Entry 7SXX (electron microscopy, 2.66 A resolution); this record covers chains B and C of the 4 polymer chains in the assembly.

# Chain B (and C)
Protein: Spike glycoprotein
Organism: Severe acute respiratory syndrome coronavirus 2
Notes: chain C of this document is another copy of the same molecule, construct and numbering; everything in this record applies to it too
UniProt: P0DTC2 (SPIKE_SARS2); residues 1-1208 here = UniProt positions 1-1208
Amino-acid sequence (1288 residues; each row starts with the number of its first residue):
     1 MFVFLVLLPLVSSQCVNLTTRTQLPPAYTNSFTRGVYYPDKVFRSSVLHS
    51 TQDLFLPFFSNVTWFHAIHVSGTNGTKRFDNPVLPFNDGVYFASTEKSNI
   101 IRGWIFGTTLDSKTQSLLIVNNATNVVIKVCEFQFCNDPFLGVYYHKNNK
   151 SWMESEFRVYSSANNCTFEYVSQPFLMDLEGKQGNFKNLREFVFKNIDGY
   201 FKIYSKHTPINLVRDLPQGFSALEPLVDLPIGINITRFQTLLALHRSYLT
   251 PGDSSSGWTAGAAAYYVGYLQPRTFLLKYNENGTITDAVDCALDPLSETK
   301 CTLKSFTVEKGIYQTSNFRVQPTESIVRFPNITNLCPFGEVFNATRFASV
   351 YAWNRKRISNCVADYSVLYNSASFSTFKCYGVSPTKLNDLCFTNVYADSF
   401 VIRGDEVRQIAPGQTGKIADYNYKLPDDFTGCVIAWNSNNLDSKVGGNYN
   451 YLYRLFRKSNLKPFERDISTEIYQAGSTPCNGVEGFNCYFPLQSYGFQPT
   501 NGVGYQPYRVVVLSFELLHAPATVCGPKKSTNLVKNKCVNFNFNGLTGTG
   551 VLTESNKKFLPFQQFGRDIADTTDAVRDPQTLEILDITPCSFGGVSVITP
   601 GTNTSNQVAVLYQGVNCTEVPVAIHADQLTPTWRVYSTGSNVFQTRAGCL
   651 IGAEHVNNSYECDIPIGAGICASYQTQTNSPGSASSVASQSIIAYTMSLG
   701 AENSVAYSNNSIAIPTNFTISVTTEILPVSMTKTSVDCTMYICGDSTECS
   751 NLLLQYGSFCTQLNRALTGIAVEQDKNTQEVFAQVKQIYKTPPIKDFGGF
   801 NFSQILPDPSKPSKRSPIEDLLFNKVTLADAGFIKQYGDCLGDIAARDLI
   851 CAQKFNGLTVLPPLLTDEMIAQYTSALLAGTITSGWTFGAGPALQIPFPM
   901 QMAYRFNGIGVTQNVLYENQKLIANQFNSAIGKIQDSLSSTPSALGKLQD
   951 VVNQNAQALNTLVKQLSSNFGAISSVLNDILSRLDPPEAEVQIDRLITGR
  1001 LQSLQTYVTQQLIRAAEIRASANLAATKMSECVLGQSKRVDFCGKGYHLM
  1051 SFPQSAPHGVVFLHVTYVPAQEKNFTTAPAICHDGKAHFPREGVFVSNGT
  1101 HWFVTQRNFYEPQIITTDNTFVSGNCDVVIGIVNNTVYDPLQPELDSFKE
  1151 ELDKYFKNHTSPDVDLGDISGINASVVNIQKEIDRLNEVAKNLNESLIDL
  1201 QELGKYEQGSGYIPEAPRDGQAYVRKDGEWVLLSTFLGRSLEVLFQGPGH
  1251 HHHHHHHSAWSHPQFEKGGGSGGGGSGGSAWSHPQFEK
Not modelled in the structure: 1-13, 70-76, 146-152, 177-184, 248-256, 621-640, 676-690, 828-855, 1148-1288 (chain C: 1-13, 70-76, 146-152, 177-184, 248-256, 331-529, 621-640, 676-690, 828-855, 1148-1288)
Cystine bridges: Cys15-Cys136, Cys131-Cys166, Cys291-Cys301, Cys336-Cys361, Cys379-Cys432, Cys391-Cys525, Cys480-Cys488, Cys538-Cys590, Cys617-Cys649, Cys662-Cys671, Cys738-Cys760, Cys743-Cys749, Cys1032-Cys1043, Cys1082-Cys1126
Glycans and other covalent adducts: N-acetylglucosamine (NAG) linked to Asn17, Asn61, Asn122, Asn165, Asn234, Asn282, Asn331, Asn343, Asn709, Asn717, Asn801, Asn1074, Asn1098, Asn1134
Construct notes: engineered mutation Gly614 (Asp in P0DTC2); conflict Gly682 (Arg in P0DTC2), Ser683 (Arg in P0DTC2), Ser685 (Arg in P0DTC2), Pro817 (Phe in P0DTC2), Pro892 (Ala in P0DTC2), Pro899 (Ala in P0DTC2), Pro942 (Ala in P0DTC2), Pro986 (Lys in P0DTC2), Pro987 (Val in P0DTC2); expression tag (1209-1288)
Swiss-Prot annotation at these positions:
  - region: Asn280 to Cys301 (Putative superantigen), Arg403 to Asp405 (Integrin-binding motif), Asn448 to Phe456 (Immunodominant HLA epitope recognized by the CD8+), Pro681, Ala684 (Putative superantigen), Ser816 to Tyr837 (Fusion peptide 1), Lys835 to Phe855 (Fusion peptide 2), Asp1163 to Glu1202 (Heptad repeat 2)
  - site: Arg815, Ser816 (Cleavage)
  - glycosylation: Asn17 (N-linked (GlcNAc...) (complex) asparagine), Asn61 (N-linked (GlcNAc...) (hybrid) asparagine), Asn74 (N-linked (GlcNAc...) (complex) asparagine), Asn122 (N-linked (GlcNAc...) (hybrid) asparagine), Asn149 (N-linked (GlcNAc...) (complex) asparagine), Asn165 (N-linked (GlcNAc...) (complex) asparagine), Asn234 (N-linked (GlcNAc...) (high mannose) asparagine), Asn282 (N-linked (GlcNAc...) (complex) asparagine), Thr323 (O-linked (GalNAc) threonine), Ser325 (O-linked (HexNAc...) serine), Asn331 (N-linked (GlcNAc...) (complex) asparagine), Asn343 (N-linked (GlcNAc...) (complex) asparagine), Asn603 (N-linked (GlcNAc...) (hybrid) asparagine), Asn616 (N-linked (GlcNAc...) (complex) asparagine), Asn657 (N-linked (GlcNAc...) (complex) asparagine), Thr676 (O-linked (GlcNAc...) threonine), Thr678 (O-linked (GlcNAc...) threonine), Asn709 (N-linked (GlcNAc...) (high mannose) asparagine), Asn717 (N-linked (GlcNAc...) (hybrid) asparagine), Asn801 (N-linked (GlcNAc...) (hybrid) asparagine) and 6 more in UniProt
  - natural variant: Leu5 (L5F: In strain: Iota/B.1.526), Ser13 (S13I: In strain: Epsilon/B.1.427/B.1.429), Leu18 (L18F: In strain: Beta/B.1.351, Gamma/P.1 and 1 more), Thr19 (T19I: In strain: Omicron/BQ.1.1, Omicron/XBB.1.5 and 1 more; T19R: In strain: Delta/B.1.617.2, Omicron/BA.2 and 4 more), Thr20 (T20N: In strain: Gamma/P.1), Leu24 to Ala27 (sequence variant, change not given here; In strain: Omicron/BA.2, Omicron/BA.2.12.1 and 6 more), Pro26 (P26S: In strain: Gamma/P.1), Gln52 (Q52H: In strain: Omicron/EG.5.1), Ala67 (A67V: In strain: Eta/B.1.525, Omicron/BA.1), His69 to Val70 (deletion: In strain: Alpha/B.1.1.7, Eta/B.1.525 and 5 more), Gly75 (G75V: In strain: Lambda/C.37), Thr76 (T76I: In strain: Lambda/C.37), 82 further natural variant entries in UniProt
  - mutagenesis: His69 to Val70 (Increased incorporation of cleaved spike into virions), Asn121 (N121Q: Partial loss of biliverdin affinity), Arg190 (R190K: Partial loss of biliverdin affinity), Asn234 (N234Q: Increased resistance to neutralizing antibodies), Asn331 (N331Q: Reduced viral infectivity), Asn343 (N343Q: Reduced viral infectivity), Leu452 (L452R: Increased resistance to neutralizing antibodies. Decreases HLA binding to NF9 epitope. Increased binding affinity to human ACE2), Tyr453 (Y453F: Decreased HLA binding to NF9 epitope. Increased binding affinity to human ACE2), Ala475 (A475V: Increased resistance to neutralizing antibodies), Val483 (V483A: Increased resistance to neutralizing antibodies), Glu484 (E484D: Increased replication in human TMEM106B overexpressing cells), Phe490 (F490L: Increased resistance to neutralizing antibodies and human covalescent sera neutralization), 11 further mutagenesis entries in UniProt
From the paper describing this entry:
  - mutagenesis - L452R, E484K, N501Y: increased binding to Processed angiotensin-converting enzyme 2
  - mutagenesis - E484K: abolished binding to ab8
  - mutagenesis - E484K: abolished binding to S2M11
  - mutagenesis - L452R: decreased binding to S2M11
  - mutagenesis - K417N: abolished binding to ab1

# Chain B / chain C interface
Pairs across the interface (159):
  Asn317(B) with Asp737(C)
  Arg319(B) with Met740(C), hydrogen bond; Gly744(C)
  Arg357(B) with Cys166(C), hydrogen bond (side chain-backbone); Thr167(C), hydrogen bond (side chain-backbone)
  Ser359(B) with Thr167(C), hydrogen bond (side chain-backbone)
  Asn360(B) with Phe168(C); Glu169(C), hydrogen bond (side chain-backbone)
  Pro521(B) with Gly199(C); Tyr200(C), hydrophobic; Gly232(C)
  Asn540(B) with Asp745(C)
  Thr547(B) with Asn978(C)
  Thr549(B) with Asp745(C), hydrogen bond
  Lys558(B) with Asn282(C)
  Phe559(B) with Phe43(C), hydrophobic
  Leu560(B) with Asn282(C)
  Phe562(B) with Tyr38(C); Lys41(C); Glu224(C); Pro225(C), hydrophobic
  Gln563(B) with Lys41(C); Val42(C), hydrogen bond (side chain-backbone); Phe43(C); Gly283(C), hydrogen bond (side chain-backbone)
  Gln564(B) with Lys41(C), hydrogen bond (backbone-backbone)
  Phe565(B) with Lys41(C), hydrogen bond (backbone-backbone); Val42(C); Phe43(C), hydrogen bond (backbone-backbone)
  Gly566(B) with Phe43(C)
  Arg567(B) with Val42(C); Phe43(C), hydrogen bond (backbone-backbone); Arg44(C)
  Ile569(B) with Val47(C), hydrophobic; Lys964(C)
  Ala570(B) with Val963(C), hydrophobic; Lys964(C)
  Asp571(B) with His49(C), salt bridge; Lys964(C), salt bridge
  Thr572(B) with Asn856(C); Val963(C)
  Phe592(B) with Met740(C), hydrophobic; Gly857(C); Leu858(C); Thr859(C)
  Gln613(B) with Leu861(C)
  Arg646(B) with Thr866(C)
  Ala647(B) with Pro862(C), hydrophobic
  Pro665(B) with Leu864(C), hydrophobic
  Gly667(B) with Leu864(C)
  Ala668(B) with Pro863(C), hydrogen bond (backbone-backbone); Leu864(C); Thr866(C)
  Gly669(B) with Leu864(C), hydrogen bond (backbone-backbone); Thr866(C); Met869(C)
  Met697(B) with Leu864(C); Leu865(C), hydrophobic; Met869(C), hydrophobic
  Leu699(B) with Ile788(C), hydrophobic; Met869(C); Gln872(C); Tyr873(C), hydrophobic
  Gly700(B) with Lys786(C); Ile788(C)
  Ala701(B) with Lys786(C), hydrogen bond (backbone-backbone); Gln787(C); Ile788(C), hydrogen bond (backbone-backbone)
  Glu702(B) with Ile788(C); Lys790(C), salt bridge
  Asn703(B) with Gln787(C), hydrogen bond; Ile788(C), hydrogen bond (backbone-backbone); Tyr789(C); Lys790(C)
  Val705(B) with Tyr789(C), hydrophobic; Thr883(C); Ala893(C), hydrophobic; Gln895(C)
  Ala706(B) with Gln895(C)
  Tyr707(B) with Pro792(C), hydrophobic; Asp796(C); Phe797(C); Thr883(C); Ile896(C); Pro897(C), hydrophobic; Phe898(C), hydrogen bond (side chain-backbone)
  Ser708(B) with Pro897(C)
  Asn709(B) with Asp796(C); Pro897(C)
  Ser711(B) with Gln895(C); Pro897(C)
  Ile712(B) with Gln895(C); Ile896(C), hydrophobic
  Ala713(B) with Leu894(C); Gln895(C), hydrogen bond (backbone-backbone)
  Pro715(B) with Leu894(C), hydrophobic
  Gln957(B) with Arg765(C), hydrogen bond
  Thr961(B) with Ser758(C); Gln762(C), hydrogen bond
  Gln965(B) with Tyr756(C), hydrogen bond (side chain-backbone); Gly757(C); Ser758(C), hydrogen bond (side chain-backbone); Phe759(C)
  Ser968(B) with Gln755(C); Tyr756(C); Gly757(C)
  Asn969(B) with Gln755(C), hydrogen bond
  Phe970(B) with Gln755(C), hydrogen bond (backbone-backbone); Tyr756(C), hydrophobic
  Gly971(B) with Gln755(C)
  Arg995(B) with Tyr756(C); Asp994(C), salt bridge
  Gln1002(B) with Phe759(C); Leu1001(C)
  Ser1003(B) with Phe759(C)
  Thr1006(B) with Gln1005(C), hydrogen bond
  Thr1009(B) with Thr1009(C)
  Gln1010(B) with Leu1012(C)
  Ile1013(B) with Leu1012(C), hydrophobic
  Glu1017(B) with Arg1019(C)
  Arg1039(B) with Thr1027(C); Glu1031(C), salt bridge; Arg1039(C)
  Val1040(B) with Ser1030(C); Glu1031(C); Leu1034(C); Gly1035(C)
  Asp1041(B) with Gln784(C); Gly889(C); Ser1030(C); Leu1034(C)
  Lys1045(B) with Gly889(C), hydrogen bond (side chain-backbone)
  Gly1046(B) with Ala890(C)
  Tyr1047(B) with Trp886(C); Ala890(C)
  Pro1069(B) with Ala890(C); Pro892(C)
  Glu1072(B) with Pro892(C); Leu894(C)
  Asn1074(B) with Gln895(C), hydrogen bond
  Thr1077(B) with Pro897(C); Met900(C)
  Pro1079(B) with Tyr917(C), hydrophobic
  Phe1089(B) with Asn914(C); Tyr917(C), hydrophobic
  Pro1090(B) with Gln913(C)
  Val1094(B) with Met900(C), hydrophobic; Tyr904(C)
  Arg1107(B) with Tyr904(C); Asn907(C), hydrogen bond; Gln913(C)
  Phe1121(B) with Asn914(C)
  Ser1123(B) with Asn914(C), hydrogen bond; Glu918(C), hydrogen bond; Glu1111(C)
  Val1128(B) with Glu918(C)
  Val1129(B) with Tyr917(C), hydrophobic
  Leu1141(B) with Leu1141(C), hydrophobic; Glu1144(C)
Interface residues without a listed pair, chain B (97 interface residues in all): Ala520, Thr523, Lys557, Ile666, Ile670, Cys671, Ser704, Asn710, Gly999, Phe1042, Tyr1067, Val1068, Ala1078, Gly1093, Val1122, Ile1130, Leu1145
Interface residues without a listed pair, chain C (98 interface residues in all): Asp198, Pro230, Tyr279, Thr284, Glu773, Thr887, Gly891, Thr912, Gln920, Asn960, Gln1113

# Overview
The interface between chain B and chain C involves 97 residues on one side and 98 on the other; the contacts
include 32 hydrogen bonds and 5 salt bridges. Among the polar pairs are Asp571(B)-His49(C),
Asp571(B)-Lys964(C) and Glu702(B)-Lys790(C). The paper reports that L452R, E484K and N501Y of chain B increase
binding to Processed angiotensin-converting enzyme 2; E484K of chain B abolishes binding to ab8.
Chain B and chain C are both Spike glycoprotein (Severe acute respiratory syndrome coronavirus 2); the
structure, Cryo-EM structure of the SARS-CoV-2 D614G mutant spike protein ectodomain bound to human ACE2
ectodomain (global ..., was determined by electron microscopy together with 7SXY, 7SXZ, 7SY0, 7SY1, 7SY2, 7SY3
and 5 further entries from the same study.
